2YJN - chains A and B; structure by X-ray diffraction, 3.09 A resolution.

# Chain A
Protein: Glycosyltransferase
From: Saccharopolyspora erythraea
UniProtKB: O54224 (O54224_SACER); residues 21-441 here correspond to UniProt positions 1-421 (UniProt number = residue number - 20)
Chain sequence (441 residues; each row starts with the number of its first residue):
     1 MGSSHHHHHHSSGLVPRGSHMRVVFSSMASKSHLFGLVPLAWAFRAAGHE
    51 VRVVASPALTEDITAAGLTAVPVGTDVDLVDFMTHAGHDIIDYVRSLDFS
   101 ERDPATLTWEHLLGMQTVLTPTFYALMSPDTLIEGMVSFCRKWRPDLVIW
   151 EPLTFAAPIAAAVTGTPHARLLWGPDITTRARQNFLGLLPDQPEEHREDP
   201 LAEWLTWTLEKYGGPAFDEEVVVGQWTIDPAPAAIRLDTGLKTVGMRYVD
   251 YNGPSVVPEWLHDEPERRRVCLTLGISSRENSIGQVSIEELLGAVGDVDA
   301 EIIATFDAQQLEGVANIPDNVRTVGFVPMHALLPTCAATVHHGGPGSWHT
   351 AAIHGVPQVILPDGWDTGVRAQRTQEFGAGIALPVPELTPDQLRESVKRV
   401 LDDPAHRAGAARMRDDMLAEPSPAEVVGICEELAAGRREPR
Unresolved in the structure: 1-18, 275-284, 437-441
Sequence notes: expression tag (1-20)
From the paper describing this entry:
  - self-association interface (contacts with another copy of this molecule); pairs are residue here / residue on that copy: Arg-52/His-330 (hydrogen bond), Ala-70/Ser-255 (backbone contact), Val-257/Ala-70 (backbone contact), His-330/Thr-69 (hydrogen bond), Ala-424/Ala-46 (backbone contact)

# Chain B
Protein: Dtdp-4-keto-6-deoxy-hexose 3,4-isomerase
From: Saccharopolyspora erythraea
UniProtKB: O54225 (O54225_SACER); residues 21-381 here correspond to UniProt positions 1-361 (UniProt number = residue number - 20)
Chain sequence (381 residues; row label = number of the first residue in the row):
     1 MGSSHHHHHHSSGLVPRGSHMTTTDRAGLGRQLQMIRGLHWGYGSNGDPY
    51 PMLLCGHDDDPQRRYRSMRESGVRRSRTETWVVADHATARQVLDDPAFTR
   101 ATGRTPEWMRAAGAPPAEWAQPFRDVHAASWEGEVPDVGELAESFAGLLP
   151 GAGARLDLVGDFAWQVPVQGMTAVLGAAGVLRGAAWDARVSLDAQLSPQQ
   201 LAVTEAAVAALPADPALRALFAGAEMTANTVVDAVLAVSAEPGLAERIAD
   251 DPAAAQRTVAEVLRLHPALHLERRTATAEVRLGEHVIGEGEEVVVVVAAA
   301 NRDPEVFAEPDRLDVDRPDADRALSAHRGHPGRLEELVTALATAALRAAA
   351 KALPGLTPSGPVVRRRRSPVLRGTNRCPVEL
Unresolved in the structure: 1-19, 152-157, 175-179, 213-214, 253-254, 326-329, 355-359, 381
Sequence notes: expression tag (1-20)

# Chain A / chain B interface
Pairs across the interface (58):
  Asp-81(A) / Arg-110(B)  salt bridge
  Asp-81(A) / Ala-111(B)
  Phe-82(A) / Met-35(B)  hydrophobic
  Phe-82(A) / Ala-111(B)
  Phe-82(A) / Ala-112(B)  hydrophobic
  His-85(A) / Arg-77(B)  hydrogen bond (backbone-side chain)
  His-85(A) / Glu-107(B)  salt bridge
  His-85(A) / Trp-108(B)
  His-85(A) / Ala-111(B)
  Ala-86(A) / Tyr-43(B)  hydrogen bond (backbone-side chain)
  Ala-86(A) / Arg-77(B)
  Ala-86(A) / Trp-108(B)
  His-88(A) / Arg-77(B)
  Asp-89(A) / Tyr-43(B)
  Asp-89(A) / Asn-46(B)
  Asp-89(A) / Arg-77(B)  salt bridge
  Ile-90(A) / Leu-39(B)  hydrophobic
  Asp-92(A) / Asn-46(B)
  Tyr-93(A) / Ser-45(B)
  Tyr-93(A) / Asn-46(B)
  Glu-110(A) / Trp-41(B)
  Glu-110(A) / His-57(B)
  Leu-113(A) / Trp-41(B)  hydrophobic
  Gly-114(A) / Trp-41(B)
  Thr-117(A) / Arg-37(B)
  Thr-117(A) / Gly-38(B)
  Thr-117(A) / Trp-41(B)
  Val-118(A) / Gly-38(B)
  Val-118(A) / Trp-41(B)  hydrophobic
  Val-118(A) / Gly-42(B)
  Thr-120(A) / Gln-34(B)
  Pro-121(A) / Gln-34(B)
  Pro-121(A) / Met-35(B)
  Pro-121(A) / Gly-38(B)
  Ala-125(A) / Arg-31(B)  hydrogen bond (backbone-side chain)
  Leu-126(A) / Met-35(B)  hydrophobic
  Ser-128(A) / Arg-31(B)
  Pro-129(A) / Arg-31(B)
  Asp-130(A) / Arg-31(B)
  His-196(A) / Arg-364(B)  hydrogen bond (side chain-backbone)
  His-196(A) / Arg-366(B)  hydrogen bond
  Glu-198(A) / Arg-37(B)  salt bridge
  Glu-198(A) / Arg-367(B)  salt bridge
  Pro-200(A) / Gln-34(B)  hydrogen bond (backbone-side chain)
  Glu-203(A) / Gln-34(B)  hydrogen bond
  Glu-203(A) / Gln-200(B)
  Glu-203(A) / Leu-201(B)  hydrogen bond (side chain-backbone)
  Trp-204(A) / Arg-31(B)
  Trp-204(A) / Gln-34(B)
  Trp-207(A) / Arg-26(B)
  Trp-207(A) / Ala-27(B)
  Trp-207(A) / Gly-30(B)
  Trp-207(A) / Arg-31(B)
  Trp-207(A) / Leu-201(B)
  Glu-210(A) / Arg-26(B)  salt bridge
  Lys-211(A) / Thr-23(B)
  Lys-211(A) / Thr-24(B)
  Lys-211(A) / Ala-27(B)
Also at the interface, not in a pair above, chain A (34 interface residues in all): Trp-109, Thr-122, Ile-133, Glu-195, Arg-197
Also at the interface, not in a pair above, chain B (32 interface residues in all): Asp-58, Asp-59, Val-363, Asn-375
From the paper, about this interface:
  - specific contacts: Arg-26(B)/Glu-210(A) (hydrogen bond), Arg-31(B)/Ala-125(A) (hydrogen bond), Arg-31(B)/Ser-128(A), Gln-34(B)/Glu-203(A) (hydrogen bond), Gln-34(B)/Pro-200(A) (hydrogen bond), Arg-37(B)/Glu-198(A) (hydrogen bond), Tyr-43(B)/Ala-86(A) (hydrogen bond), Arg-77(B)/Asp-89(A) (hydrogen bond), Arg-77(B)/Ala-86(A), Arg-77(B)/His-85(A) (hydrogen bond), Glu-107(B)/His-85(A), Arg-110(B)/Asp-81(A) (hydrogen bond), Leu-201(B)/Glu-203(A) (backbone contact), Arg-364(B)/His-196(A) (backbone contact)

# Summary
34 residues of chain A and 32 residues of chain B are in contact; the contacts include 8 hydrogen bonds and 6
salt bridges. Among the polar pairs are Asp-81(A)/Arg-110(B), His-85(A)/Glu-107(B) and Asp-89(A)/Arg-77(B).
The authors report hydrogen bonds between Arg-26(B) and Glu-210(A), Arg-31(B) and Ala-125(A) and Gln-34(B) and
Glu-203(A) among others; contacts between Arg-31(B) and Ser-128(A), Arg-77(B) and Ala-86(A) and Glu-107(B) and
His-85(A); backbone contacts between Leu-201(B) and Glu-203(A) and Arg-364(B) and His-196(A). The paper
reports a self-association interface involving Arg-52(A), Ala-70(A) and Val-257(A) among others.
Here chain A is Glycosyltransferase and chain B is Dtdp-4-keto-6-deoxy-hexose 3,4-isomerase, both from
Saccharopolyspora erythraea. Entry 2YJN (Structure of the glycosyltransferase EryCIII from the erythromycin
biosynthetic pathway, in complex with its activating partner ...) was determined by X-ray diffraction.
